Entry 2KNC (solution NMR); this record covers chains A and B.

[Chain A]
Protein: Integrin alpha-IIb
Source organism: Homo sapiens
Notes: fragment: transmembrane and cytoplasmic domains, residues 991-1039
UniProtKB: P08514 (ITA2B_HUMAN); residues 960-1008 here correspond to UniProt positions 991-1039 (UniProt number = residue number + 31)
Sequence (54 residues; each row starts with the number of its first residue):
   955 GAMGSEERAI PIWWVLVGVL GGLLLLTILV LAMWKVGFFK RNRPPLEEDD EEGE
Construct notes: expression tag (955-959)
Swiss-Prot annotation at these positions:
  - motif: Gly991 to Arg995 (GFFKR motif)

[Chain B]
Protein: Integrin beta-3
Source organism: Homo sapiens
Notes: fragment: transmembrane and cytoplasmic domains, residues 715-788
UniProtKB: P05106 (ITB3_HUMAN); residues 689-762 here correspond to UniProt positions 715-788 (UniProt number = residue number + 26)
Sequence (79 residues; row label = number of the first residue in the row):
   684 GAMGSKGPDI LVVLLSVMGA ILLIGLAALL IWKLLITIHD RKEFAKFEEE RARAKWDTAN
   744 NPLYKEATST FTNITYRGT
Construct notes: expression tag (684-688)
Swiss-Prot annotation at these positions:
  - motif: Thr751 to Ile757 (LIR)
  - modified residue: Thr741 (Phosphothreonine), Tyr747 (Phosphotyrosine), Thr753 (Phosphothreonine), Tyr759 (Phosphotyrosine)

[Chain A / chain B interface]
Residue-residue contacts - 19 pairs, chain A then chain B:
  Glu961(A) with Pro691(B)
  Trp968(A) with Ile693(B); Val700(B)
  Gly972(A) with Val700(B); Ile704(B)
  Val973(A) with Ile704(B); Ile707(B)
  Gly976(A) with Ile704(B)
  Leu979(A) with Ile704(B); Gly708(B)
  Leu980(A) with Ala711(B)
  Leu983(A) with Gly708(B)
  Val984(A) with Trp715(B)
  Met987(A) with Leu712(B); Trp715(B); Lys716(B); Ile719(B)
  Trp988(A) with Trp715(B); Ile719(B)
Other interface residues (no listed pair), chain A (14 interface residues in all): Val969, Gly975, Arg995
Other interface residues (no listed pair), chain B (17 interface residues in all): Val696, Leu697, Ala703, Leu705, Leu709, Asp723

[Overview]
The interface between chain A and chain B involves 14 residues on one side and 17 on the other.
Here chain A is Integrin alpha-IIb and chain B is Integrin beta-3, both from Homo sapiens. Entry 2KNC
(Platelet integrin ALFAIIB-BETA3 transmembrane-cytoplasmic heterocomplex) was determined by solution NMR.
